Entry 2IE4 (X-ray diffraction, 2.60 A resolution); this record covers chains A and C.

[Chain A]
Molecule: Protein Phosphatase 2, regulatory subunit A (PR 65), alpha isoform
Organism: Homo sapiens
Notes: fragment: scaffolding subunit
UniProtKB: Q96DH3 (Q96DH3_HUMAN); numbering as in UniProt (aligned over 1-589)
Chain sequence (589 residues; each row starts with the number of its first residue):
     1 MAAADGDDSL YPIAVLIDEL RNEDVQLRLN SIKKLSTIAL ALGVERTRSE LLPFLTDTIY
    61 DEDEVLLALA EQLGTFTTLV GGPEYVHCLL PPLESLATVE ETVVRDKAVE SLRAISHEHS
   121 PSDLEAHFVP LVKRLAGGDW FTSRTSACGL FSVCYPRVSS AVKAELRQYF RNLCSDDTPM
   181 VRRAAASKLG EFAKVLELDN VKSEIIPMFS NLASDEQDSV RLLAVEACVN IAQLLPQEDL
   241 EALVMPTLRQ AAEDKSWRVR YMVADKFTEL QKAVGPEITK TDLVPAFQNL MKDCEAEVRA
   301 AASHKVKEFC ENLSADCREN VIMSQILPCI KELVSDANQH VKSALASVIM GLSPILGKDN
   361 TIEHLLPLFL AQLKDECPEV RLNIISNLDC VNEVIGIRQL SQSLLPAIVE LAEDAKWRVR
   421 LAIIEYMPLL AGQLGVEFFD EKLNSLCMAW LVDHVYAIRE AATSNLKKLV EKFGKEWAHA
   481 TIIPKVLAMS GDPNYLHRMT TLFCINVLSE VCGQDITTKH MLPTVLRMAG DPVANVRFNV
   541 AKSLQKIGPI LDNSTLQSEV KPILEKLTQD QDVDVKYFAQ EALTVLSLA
Disordered / not traced: 1-8
From the paper describing this entry:
  - disease-associated variants - R418W: decreased binding to Serine/threonine-protein phosphatase 2A catalytic subunit alpha isoform (chain C) (citing earlier work)
  - contacts within the chain: L451-V486, L451-C504, R498-D531
  - conformationally variable residues (side-chain flip): L451, V452

[Chain C]
Molecule: Serine/threonine-protein phosphatase 2A catalytic subunit alpha isoform
Organism: Homo sapiens
Notes: EC 3.1.3.16; fragment: catalytic subunit
UniProtKB: P67775 (PP2AA_HUMAN); numbering as in UniProt (aligned over 1-309)
Chain sequence (309 residues; row label = number of the first residue in the row):
     1 MDEKVFTKEL DQWIEQLNEC KQLSESQVKS LCEKAKEILT KESNVQEVRC PVTVCGDVHG
    61 QFHDLMELFR IGGKSPDTNY LFMGDYVDRG YYSVETVTLL VALKVRYRER ITILRGNHES
   121 RQITQVYGFY DECLRKYGNA NVWKYFTDLF DYLPLTALVD GQIFCLHGGL SPSIDTLDHI
   181 RALDRLQEVP HEGPMCDLLW SDPDDRGGWG ISPRGAGYTF GQDISETFNH ANGLTLVSRA
   241 HQLVMEGYNW CHDRNVVTIF SAPNYCYRCG NQAAIMELDD TLKYSFLQFD PAPRRGEPHV
   301 TRRTPDYFL
Disordered / not traced: 1-5, 294-309
UniProt features mapped onto this chain:
  - active site: H118 (Proton donor)
  - binding site (Mn(2+)): D57, H59, D85, N117, H167, H241
  - binding site (Zn(2+)): D57, H59, D85
  - binding site (Fe(3+)): D85, N117, H167, H241
  - modified residue: Y307 (Phosphotyrosine), L309 (Leucine methyl ester)
  - natural variant: G60 (G60V: In HJS3; uncertain significance), D88 (D88G: In HJS3), Q122 (Q122H: In HJS3), Q125 to L309 (deletion: In HJS3), Y127 (Y127C: In HJS3), D131 (D131H: In HJS3), H191 (H191R: In HJS3), R214 to L309 (deletion: In HJS3), D223 (D223H: In HJS3; D223V: In HJS3), Y265 (Y265C: In HJS3), F308 (F308FF: In HJS3)
  - mutagenesis: D85 (D85N: Loss of phosphatase activity), L309 (L309A: Loss of binding to PP2A B-alpha regulatory subunit)
Ion coordination: Mn2+ site 1: D57, H59, D85; Mn2+ site 2: D85, N117, H167, H241
Residues lining bound ligands: okadaic acid (OKA): R89, H118, Q122, I123, Y127, H191, W200, P213, R214, G215, A216, L243, Y265, C266, R268, C269
From the paper describing this entry:
  - binding site for okadaic acid: R89, Q122, I123, H191, W200, L243, Y265, C266, R268, C269
  - specificity-determining residues: Q122, H191
  - specificity-determining residues: E67, R70, K74, R110, D280 (by similarity / conservation)
  - post-translational modification sites: L309 (citing earlier work)

[Chain A / chain C interface]
Pairs across the interface (40; chain A residue first):
  W417(A) with E67(C), hydrogen bond
  R418(A) with E67(C), salt bridge; R70(C); P293(C)
  H454(A) with I71(C); L287(C)
  V455(A) with R70(C); I71(C)
  Y456(A) with R70(C); I71(C), hydrogen bond (backbone-backbone); G73(C); K74(C), hydrogen bond
  A457(A) with R70(C), hydrogen bond (backbone-backbone)
  E460(A) with K74(C), salt bridge
  P493(A) with D280(C)
  N494(A) with D279(C); D280(C)
  Y495(A) with P51(C), hydrophobic; D77(C); T78(C); N79(C), hydrogen bond (side chain-backbone); D280(C), hydrogen bond (backbone-side chain)
  L496(A) with E277(C)
  R498(A) with D280(C), salt bridge
  M499(A) with D77(C)
  V533(A) with P51(C); D280(C)
  A534(A) with R110(C)
  N535(A) with P76(C), hydrogen bond (side chain-backbone); D77(C), hydrogen bond (side chain-backbone); T78(C); N79(C), hydrogen bond; R110(C), hydrogen bond
  F538(A) with P76(C); D77(C)
  N539(A) with D77(C), hydrogen bond
  D572(A) with R110(C), salt bridge
  D574(A) with Y107(C); R110(C), salt bridge
  Y577(A) with R106(C)
Other interface residues (no listed pair), chain A (25 interface residues in all): K416, F503, V573, F578
Other interface residues (no listed pair), chain C (24 interface residues in all): T7, F69, G72, E109, D290, A292
Interface features reported in the paper:
  - pairs named by the authors: W417(A)-R70(C) (hydrophobic contact), R418(A)-E67(C) (hydrogen bond), Y456(A)-K74(C) (hydrogen bond), R498(A)-D280(C) (hydrogen bond), V533(A)-P51(C), N535(A)-N79(C) (hydrogen bond)
  - interface residues, chain C: I71(C)

[Summary]
25 residues of chain A and 24 residues of chain C are in contact; the contacts include 11 hydrogen bonds and 5
salt bridges. Among the polar pairs are R418(A)-E67(C), E460(A)-K74(C) and R498(A)-D280(C). The paper
describes a hydrophobic contact between W417(A) and R70(C); hydrogen bonds between R418(A) and E67(C), Y456(A)
and K74(C) and R498(A) and D280(C) among others; a contact between V533(A) and P51(C). From the paper: a
binding site for okadaic acid at R89(C), Q122(C) and I123(C) among others; R418W of chain A reduces binding to
Serine/threonine-protein phosphatase 2A catalytic subunit alpha isoform (chain C).
Chain A is Protein Phosphatase 2, regulatory subunit A (PR 65), alpha isoform and chain C is
Serine/threonine-protein phosphatase 2A catalytic subunit alpha isoform, both from Homo sapiens; the
structure, Structure of the Protein Phosphatase 2A Core Enzyme Bound to okadaic acid, was determined by X-ray
diffraction (same publication as 2IE3).
